8T06 - chains C and D of the 6 polymer chains in the assembly; structure by electron microscopy, 3.32 A resolution.

Chain C:
Molecule: 18G7 Fab heavy chain
Organism: Mus musculus
Notes: antibody fragment or engineered binder
Amino-acid sequence (120 residues; row label = number of the first residue in the row):
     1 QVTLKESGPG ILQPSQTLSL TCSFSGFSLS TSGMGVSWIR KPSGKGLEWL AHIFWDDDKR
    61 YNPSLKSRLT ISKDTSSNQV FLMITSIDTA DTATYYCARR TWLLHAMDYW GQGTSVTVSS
Disulfide bonds: Cys22-Cys97

Chain D:
Molecule: 18G7 Fab light chain
Organism: Mus musculus
Notes: antibody fragment or engineered binder
Amino-acid sequence (107 residues; row label = number of the first residue in the row):
     1 DIQMTQSPSS LSASLGGKVT ITCKASQDIN EYIAWYQHKP GKGPRLLIHY TSTLQPGIPS
    61 RFSGSGSGRD YSFSISNLEP EDIATYYCLQ YDNLLWTFGG GTKLEIK

How chain C and chain D interact:
Residue-residue contacts - 37 pairs, chain C then chain D:
  Ser37(C) - Trp96(D)
  Ile39(C) - Phe98(D)  hydrophobic
  Lys41(C) - Tyr87(D)
  Gly46(C) - Gly100(D)
  Leu47(C) - Tyr87(D)  hydrophobic
  Leu47(C) - Phe98(D)  hydrophobic
  Trp49(C) - Leu94(D)
  Trp49(C) - Leu95(D)  hydrophobic
  Trp49(C) - Trp96(D)
  His52(C) - Leu94(D)
  His52(C) - Trp96(D)
  Arg60(C) - Leu94(D)
  Pro63(C) - Leu95(D)
  Tyr96(C) - His38(D)
  Arg100(C) - Leu94(D)
  Arg100(C) - Trp96(D)
  Leu104(C) - His49(D)
  His105(C) - Tyr91(D)
  His105(C) - Trp96(D)
  Ala106(C) - Ala34(D)  hydrophobic
  Ala106(C) - Tyr36(D)
  Ala106(C) - Leu89(D)  hydrophobic
  Ala106(C) - Tyr91(D)  hydrophobic
  Met107(C) - Tyr36(D)  hydrogen bond (backbone-side chain)
  Met107(C) - Leu46(D)
  Met107(C) - Leu89(D)  hydrophobic
  Met107(C) - Trp96(D)  hydrophobic
  Met107(C) - Phe98(D)  hydrophobic
  Asp108(C) - Leu46(D)
  Asp108(C) - Gln55(D)
  Trp110(C) - Tyr36(D)
  Trp110(C) - Pro44(D)
  Trp110(C) - Phe98(D)  hydrophobic
  Gly111(C) - Gly43(D)
  Gln112(C) - Gly41(D)
  Gln112(C) - Lys42(D)
  Gln112(C) - Gly43(D)  hydrogen bond (side chain-backbone)
Also at the interface, not in a pair above, chain C (22 interface residues in all): Phe54, Tyr61, Asn62
Also at the interface, not in a pair above, chain D (20 interface residues in all): Asp1, Tyr32

Summary:
22 residues of chain C face 20 of chain D across their interface; the contacts include 2 hydrogen bonds. Polar
pairs include Met107(C)-Tyr36(D) and Gln112(C)-Gly43(D).
Chain C is 18G7 Fab heavy chain and chain D is 18G7 Fab light chain, both from Mus musculus; the structure,
Structure of mouse Myomaker mutant-R107A bound to Fab18G7, was determined by electron microscopy (same
publication as 8T03, 8T04, 8T05 and 8T07).
